1D4M - chains 1 and 4 of the 4 polymer chains in the assembly; structure by X-ray diffraction, 2.90 A resolution.

[Chain 1]
Protein: Protein (coxsackievirus A9)
Source organism: Human coxsackievirus A9
Notes: fragment: vp1
UniProtKB: P21404 (POLG_CXA9); residues 1-299 here correspond to UniProt positions 568-866 (UniProt number = residue number + 567)
Amino-acid sequence (299 residues; numbered 1 to 299; the number before each row is that of its first residue):
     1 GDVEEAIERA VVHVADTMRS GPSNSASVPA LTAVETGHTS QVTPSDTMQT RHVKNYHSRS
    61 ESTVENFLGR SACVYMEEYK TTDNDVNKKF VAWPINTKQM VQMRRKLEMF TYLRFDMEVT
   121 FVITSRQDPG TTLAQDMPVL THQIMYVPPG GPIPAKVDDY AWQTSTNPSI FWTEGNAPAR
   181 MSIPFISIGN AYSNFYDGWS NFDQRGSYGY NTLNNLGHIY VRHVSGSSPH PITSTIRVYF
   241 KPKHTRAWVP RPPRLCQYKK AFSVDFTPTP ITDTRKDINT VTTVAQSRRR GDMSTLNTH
Not modelled in the structure: 285-299
Residues lining bound ligands:
  - compound iv (W71; 5-(7-(4-(4,5-dihydro-2-oxazolyl)phenoxy)heptyl)-3-methyl isoxazole), molecule 1: I95, T97, F115, M117, V119, F121, I144, Y146, P168, S169, I170, M181, I183, I186, Y192, N194, N214, L216, I219, F240
  - compound iv (W71), molecule 2: N96, T97, K98, S187, I188, A191, Y192, S193, Y210, N211, T212, L213, N214, N215, L216
What the authors report for this chain:
  - binding site for compound iv: N96, K98, I188, Y192, Y210, N214, L216

[Chain 4]
Protein: Protein (coxsackievirus A9)
Source organism: Human coxsackievirus A9
Notes: fragment: vp4
UniProtKB: P21404 (POLG_CXA9); residues 2-69 here correspond to UniProt positions 1-68 (UniProt number = residue number - 1)
Amino-acid sequence (68 residues; each row starts with the number of its first residue):
     2 GAQVSTQKTG AHETSLSAAG NSIIHYTNIN YYKDAASNSA NRQDFTQDPS KFTEPVKDVM
    62 IKSLPALN
Not modelled in the structure: 16-22
What the authors report for this chain:
  - binding site for myristic acid: T28

[Chain 1 / chain 4 interface]
Residue-residue contacts - 55 pairs, chain 1 then chain 4:
  G1(1) with G2(4)
  D2(1) with G2(4); A3(4), hydrogen bond (backbone-backbone)
  V3(1) with A3(4); V5(4), hydrophobic
  E4(1) with A3(4), hydrogen bond (backbone-backbone); Q4(4); V5(4), hydrogen bond (backbone-backbone)
  A6(1) with V5(4); S6(4)
  I7(1) with V5(4), hydrogen bond (backbone-backbone); S6(4)
  E8(1) with T7(4), hydrogen bond (backbone-side chain)
  R9(1) with T7(4)
  V12(1) with F46(4), hydrophobic
  S27(1) with S64(4), hydrogen bond (side chain-backbone)
  V28(1) with S64(4), hydrogen bond (backbone-backbone)
  P29(1) with K63(4)
  A33(1) with A67(4); L68(4), hydrophobic
  T36(1) with V57(4); M61(4)
  G37(1) with P56(4)
  H38(1) with T54(4); E55(4), salt bridge; V57(4); M61(4)
  T39(1) with T54(4), hydrogen bond (backbone-backbone)
  Q41(1) with T54(4), hydrogen bond; E55(4); K63(4)
  V42(1) with K63(4)
  D46(1) with K63(4), salt bridge
  R59(1) with Q48(4), hydrogen bond
  S60(1) with K9(4); F46(4)
  T63(1) with D45(4); F46(4)
  E65(1) with A41(4); N42(4), hydrogen bond (side chain-backbone)
  N66(1) with R43(4), hydrogen bond
  G69(1) with R43(4), hydrogen bond (backbone-side chain)
  D116(1) with A37(4)
  S182(1) with A37(4); S38(4)
  P184(1) with A37(4), hydrophobic
  K243(1) with A37(4), hydrogen bond (side chain-backbone); S38(4), hydrogen bond (side chain-backbone); N39(4), hydrogen bond (side chain-backbone)
  H244(1) with A36(4); A37(4); N39(4), hydrogen bond (side chain-backbone); S40(4), hydrogen bond (side chain-backbone); N42(4)
  P250(1) with F53(4)
Interface residues without a listed pair, chain 1 (37 interface residues in all): E5, V11, T32, I183, K241
The authors on this interface:
  - interface residues, chain 1: D2(1)
  - interface residues, chain 4: A3(4)

[Summary]
Chain 1 and chain 4 form an interface of 37 and 28 residues respectively, with 18 hydrogen bonds and 2 salt
bridges. Polar pairs include H38(1)-E55(4), D46(1)-K63(4) and E8(1)-T7(4). The paper reports a binding site
for compound iv at N96(1), K98(1) and I188(1) among others; a binding site for myristic acid at T28(4).
Chain 1 is Protein (coxsackievirus A9) and chain 4 is Protein (coxsackievirus A9), both from Human
coxsackievirus A9; the structure, The crystal structure of coxsackievirus A9 to 2.9 A resolution, was
determined by X-ray diffraction.
